Entry 8E5N (X-ray diffraction, 2.54 A resolution); this record covers chains A and B of the 3 polymer chains in the assembly.

Chain A (and B):
Protein: Arginase-1
Organism: Homo sapiens
Notes: EC 3.5.3.1; chain B of this document is another copy of the same molecule, construct and numbering; everything in this record applies to it too
UniProt: P05089 (ARGI1_HUMAN); residues 1-322 here = UniProt positions 1-322
Chain sequence (322 residues; numbered 1 to 322; the number before each row is that of its first residue):
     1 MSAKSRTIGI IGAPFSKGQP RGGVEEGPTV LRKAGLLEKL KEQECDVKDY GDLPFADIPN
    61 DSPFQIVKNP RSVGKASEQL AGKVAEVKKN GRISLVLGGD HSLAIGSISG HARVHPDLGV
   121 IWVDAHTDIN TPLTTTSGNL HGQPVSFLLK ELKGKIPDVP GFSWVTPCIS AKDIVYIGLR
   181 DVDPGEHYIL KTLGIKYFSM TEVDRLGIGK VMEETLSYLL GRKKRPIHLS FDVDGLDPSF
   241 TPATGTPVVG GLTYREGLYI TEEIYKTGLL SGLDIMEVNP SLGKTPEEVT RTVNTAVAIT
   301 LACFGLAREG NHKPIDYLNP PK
Disordered / not traced: 1-2, 320-322
UniProt features mapped onto this chain:
  - binding site (Mn(2+)): H101, D124, H126, D128, D232, D234
  - binding site (substrate): H126 to N130, S137 to N139, D183, T246, E277
  - modified residue: K17 (N6-succinyllysine), S62 (Phosphoserine), S72 (Phosphoserine), K75 (N6-succinyllysine), S163 (Phosphoserine), S217 (Phosphoserine)
  - natural variant: I11 (I11T: In ARGIN), G27 (G27D: In ARGIN), G74 (G74V: In ARGIN), A125 (A125V: In ARGIN), T134 (T134I: In ARGIN), G138 (G138V: In ARGIN), R180 (R180T: In ARGIN), G235 (G235R: In ARGIN), R308 (R308Q: In ARGIN)

Interface between chain A and chain B:
Contacting residue pairs - 47 pairs, chain A then chain B:
  T131(A) with L318(B)
  T134(A) with Y317(B); L318(B)
  L152(A) with L318(B), hydrophobic
  K155(A) with L318(B)
  L179(A) with R308(B)
  R180(A) with R308(B)
  V182(A) with R308(B); E309(B); G310(B)
  P184(A) with N311(B); H312(B); Y317(B), hydrophobic
  G185(A) with Y317(B)
  H187(A) with E309(B), salt bridge; G310(B), hydrogen bond (side chain-backbone); N311(B); H312(B), hydrogen bond
  Y188(A) with H312(B); D316(B), hydrogen bond; Y317(B), hydrophobic
  I189(A) with L318(B), hydrophobic
  K191(A) with E309(B), salt bridge; H312(B)
  Y197(A) with E309(B), hydrogen bond
  S199(A) with E309(B)
  M200(A) with R255(B); R308(B)
  T201(A) with Y259(B); E262(B), hydrogen bond; R308(B)
  V203(A) with R255(B)
  D204(A) with I208(B); G209(B); R255(B), salt bridge; Y259(B); R308(B), salt bridge
  R205(A) with G209(B); Y259(B), hydrogen bond; E263(B), salt bridge; K266(B)
  V249(A) with Y254(B)
  G250(A) with R255(B)
  G251(A) with R255(B), hydrogen bond (backbone-side chain)
  L252(A) with R255(B)
  T253(A) with R255(B)
  E256(A) with R255(B), salt bridge
Interface residues without a listed pair, chain A (28 interface residues in all): D181, E202
Interface residues without a listed pair, chain B (18 interface residues in all): E256, I315

In short:
The interface between chain A and chain B involves 28 residues on one side and 18 on the other; the contacts
include 7 hydrogen bonds and 6 salt bridges. Polar contacts include H187(A)-E309(B), K191(A)-E309(B) and
D204(A)-R255(B).
Both chains are Arginase-1 (Homo sapiens). Entry 8E5N (Structure of ARG1 complex with pyrrolidine-based
non-boronic acid inhibitor 10) was determined by X-ray diffraction together with 8E5M from the same study.
